Entry 7TKC (electron microscopy, 5.80 A resolution (low resolution: residue-level contacts below are approximate; hydrogen-bond / salt-bridge calls are withheld)); this record covers chains C and F of the 27 polymer chains in the assembly.

== Chain C ==
Molecule: ATP synthase subunit alpha
Source organism: Saccharomyces cerevisiae
UniProt: P07251 (ATPA_YEAST); residues 1-510 here correspond to UniProt positions 36-545 (UniProt number = residue number + 35)
Sequence (510 residues; numbered 1 to 510; the number before each row is that of its first residue):
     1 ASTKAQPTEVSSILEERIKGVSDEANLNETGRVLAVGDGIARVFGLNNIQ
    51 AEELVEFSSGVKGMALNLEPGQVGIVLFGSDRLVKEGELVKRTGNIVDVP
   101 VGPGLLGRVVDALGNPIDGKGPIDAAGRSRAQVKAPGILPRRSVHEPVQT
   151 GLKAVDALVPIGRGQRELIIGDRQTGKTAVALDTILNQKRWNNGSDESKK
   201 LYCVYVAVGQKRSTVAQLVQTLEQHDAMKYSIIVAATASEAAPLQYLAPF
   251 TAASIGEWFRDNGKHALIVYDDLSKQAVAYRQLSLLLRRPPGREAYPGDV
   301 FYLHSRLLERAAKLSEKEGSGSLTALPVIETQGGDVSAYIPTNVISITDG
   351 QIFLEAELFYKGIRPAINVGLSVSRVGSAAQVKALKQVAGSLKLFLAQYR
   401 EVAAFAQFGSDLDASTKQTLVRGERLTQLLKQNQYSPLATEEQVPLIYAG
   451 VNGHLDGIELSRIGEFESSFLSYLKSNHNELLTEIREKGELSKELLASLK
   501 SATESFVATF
Unresolved in the structure: 1-11, 510
Swiss-Prot annotation at these positions:
  - binding site (ATP): Gly-171 to Thr-178
  - site: Ser-372 (Required for activity)
  - modified residue (Phosphoserine): Ser-22, Ser-143

== Chain F ==
Molecule: ATP synthase subunit beta
Source organism: Saccharomyces cerevisiae
Notes: EC 7.1.2.2
UniProt: P00830 (ATPB_YEAST); residues 1-478 here correspond to UniProt positions 34-511 (UniProt number = residue number + 33)
Sequence (478 residues; each row starts with the number of its first residue):
     1 ASAAQSTPITGKVTAVIGAIVDVHFEQSELPAILNALEIKTPQGKLVLEV
    51 AQHLGENTVRTIAMDGTEGLVRGEKVLDTGGPISVPVGRETLGRIINVIG
   101 EPIDERGPIKSKLRKPIHADPPSFAEQSTSAEILETGIKVVDLLAPYARG
   151 GKIGLFGGAGVGKTVFIQELINNIAKAHGGFSVFTGVGERTREGNDLYRE
   201 MKETGVINLEGESKVALVFGQMNEPPGARARVALTGLTIAEYFRDEEGQD
   251 VLLFIDNIFRFTQAGSEVSALLGRIPSAVGYQPTLATDMGLLQERITTTK
   301 KGSVTSVQAVYVPADDLTDPAPATTFAHLDATTVLSRGISELGIYPAVDP
   351 LDSKSRLLDAAVVGQEHYDVASKVQETLQTYKSLQDIIAILGMDELSEQD
   401 KLTVERARKIQRFLSQPFAVAEVFTGIPGKLVRLKDTVASFKAVLEGKYD
   451 NIPEHAFYMVGGIEDVVAKAEKLAAEAN
Unresolved in the structure: 1-6, 476-478
Swiss-Prot annotation at these positions:
  - binding site (ATP): Gly-157 to Thr-164
  - modified residue: Thr-79 (Phosphothreonine), Thr-204 (Phosphothreonine), Ser-340 (Phosphoserine)

== Interface between chain C and chain F ==
Contacting residue pairs - 7 pairs, chain C then chain F:
  Leu-34(C) with Gly-55(F)
  Ala-35(C) with His-53(F)
  Val-36(C) with His-53(F)
  Arg-82(C) with Ile-33(F)
  Ile-117(C) with Ala-125(F)
  Tyr-360(C) with Gln-375(F); Glu-376(F)
Other interface residues (no listed pair), chain C (9 interface residues in all): Gly-37, Asp-81, Gln-282
Other interface residues (no listed pair), chain F (10 interface residues in all): Ala-51, Gln-52, Phe-124, Pro-283

== Summary ==
The interface between chain C and chain F involves 9 residues on one side and 10 on the other. From UniProt: 8
ATP-binding residues on chain C; 8 ATP-binding residues on chain F.
Here chain C is ATP synthase subunit alpha and chain F is ATP synthase subunit beta, both from Saccharomyces
cerevisiae. Entry 7TKC (Yeast ATP synthase State 1catalytic(g) with 10 mM ATP backbone model) was determined
by electron microscopy together with 7TJS, 7TJT, 7TJU, 7TJV, 7TJW, 7TJX and 30 further entries from the same
study.
